PDB entry 4Y8J | X-ray diffraction, 2.70 A resolution | chains Q and R of the 34 polymer chains in the assembly

# Chain Q
Name: Proteasome subunit alpha type-4
Source organism: Saccharomyces cerevisiae (strain ATCC 204508 / S288c)
Notes: EC 3.4.25.1
UniProtKB: P40303 (PSA4_YEAST); residues -1 to 252 here correspond to UniProt positions 1-254 (UniProt number = residue number + 2)
Amino-acid sequence (254 residues; row label = number of the first residue in the row; numbers below 1 keep their minus sign (Met-1 is residue -1)):
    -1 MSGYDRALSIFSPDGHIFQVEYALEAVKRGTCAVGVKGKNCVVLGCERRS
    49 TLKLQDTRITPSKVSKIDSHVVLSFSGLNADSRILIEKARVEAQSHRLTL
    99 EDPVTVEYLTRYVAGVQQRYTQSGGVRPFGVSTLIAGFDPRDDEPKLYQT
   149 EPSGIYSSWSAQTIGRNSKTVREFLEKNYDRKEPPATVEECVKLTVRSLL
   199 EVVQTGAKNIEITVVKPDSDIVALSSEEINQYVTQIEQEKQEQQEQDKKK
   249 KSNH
Disordered / not traced: -1 to 0, 241-252
Swiss-Prot annotation at these positions:
  - modified residue: Thr58 (Phosphothreonine)

# Chain R
Name: Proteasome subunit alpha type-5
Source organism: Saccharomyces cerevisiae (strain ATCC 204508 / S288c)
Notes: EC 3.4.25.1
UniProtKB: P32379 (PSA5_YEAST); residues -7 to 252 here correspond to UniProt positions 1-260 (UniProt number = residue number + 8)
Amino-acid sequence (260 residues; row label = number of the first residue in the row; numbers below 1 keep their minus sign (Met-7 is residue -7)):
    -7 MFLTRSEYDRGVSTFSPEGRLFQVEYSLEAIKLGSTAIGIATKEGVVLGV
    43 EKRATSPLLESDSIEKIVEIDRHIGCAMSGLTADARSMIEHARTAAVTHN
    93 LYYDEDINVESLTQSVCDLALRFGEGASGEERLMSRPFGVALLIAGHDAD
   143 DGYQLFHAEPSGTFYRYNAKAIGSGSEGAQAELLNEWHSSLTLKEAELLV
   193 LKILKQVMEEKLDENNAQLSCITKQDGFKIYDNEKTAELIKELKEKEAAE
   243 SPEEADVEMS
Disordered / not traced: -7 to 0, 118-124, 243-252

# How chain Q and chain R interact
Residue-residue contacts (67):
  Asp3(Q) with Glu117(R)
  Arg4(Q) with Asp1(R), salt bridge; Glu117(R)
  Ala5(Q) with Val4(R), hydrophobic; Glu117(R); Ser127(R)
  Ser7(Q) with Ser127(R); Arg128(R)
  Ile8(Q) with Asp1(R); Val4(R), hydrophobic; Gln15(R)
  Phe9(Q) with Gln15(R); Tyr18(R), hydrophobic; Ser19(R); Ala22(R), hydrophobic; Leu73(R), hydrophobic; Arg128(R); Pro129(R); Gly131(R)
  Ser10(Q) with Tyr18(R)
  Pro11(Q) with Tyr18(R), hydrophobic; Glu21(R)
  Asp12(Q) with Glu21(R)
  Gly13(Q) with Tyr18(R); Glu21(R); Ala22(R)
  His14(Q) with Leu25(R)
  Ile15(Q) with Leu73(R), hydrophobic; Arg128(R)
  Lys35(Q) with Glu52(R), salt bridge
  Gln116(Q) with Ala75(R); Asp76(R); Arg128(R)
  Thr119(Q) with Arg128(R), hydrogen bond (backbone-side chain)
  Gln120(Q) with Met126(R); Ser127(R), hydrogen bond (backbone-backbone); Arg128(R); Pro129(R); Phe130(R)
  Ser121(Q) with Ser127(R)
  Gly122(Q) with Ser127(R)
  Ser151(Q) with Ala75(R)
  Gly152(Q) with Ala75(R)
  Ile153(Q) with Thr74(R); Ala75(R)
  Ser155(Q) with Leu51(R); Ser55(R)
  Ser156(Q) with Leu51(R); Glu52(R), hydrogen bond (backbone-backbone); Ser55(R), hydrogen bond (backbone-side chain)
  Trp157(Q) with Thr47(R); Ser48(R); Leu50(R); Leu51(R); Glu52(R)
  Ser158(Q) with Leu50(R), hydrogen bond (backbone-backbone); Glu52(R), hydrogen bond
  Ala159(Q) with Leu50(R)
  Leu173(Q) with Leu50(R), hydrophobic
  Glu174(Q) with Ser48(R), hydrogen bond; Pro49(R); Leu50(R)
  Tyr177(Q) with Leu50(R), hydrophobic
  Arg179(Q) with Pro49(R), hydrogen bond (side chain-backbone); Leu50(R); Leu51(R), hydrogen bond (side chain-backbone); Glu52(R)
Interface residues without a listed pair, chain Q (32 interface residues in all): Tyr154, Arg170
Interface residues without a listed pair, chain R (29 interface residues in all): Ser53, Glu57, Ser79

# Overview
32 residues of chain Q face 29 of chain R across their interface, with 9 hydrogen bonds and 2 salt bridges.
Polar pairs include Arg4(Q)-Asp1(R), Lys35(Q)-Glu52(R) and Thr119(Q)-Arg128(R).
Chain Q is Proteasome subunit alpha type-4 and chain R is Proteasome subunit alpha type-5, both from
Saccharomyces cerevisiae (strain ATCC 204508 / S288c); the structure, Yeast 20S proteasome in complex with
Ac-LLL-ep, was determined by X-ray diffraction, deposited together with 4Y69, 4Y6A, 4Y6V, 4Y6Z, 4Y70, 4Y74 and
34 further entries.
